7L59 - chain A; structure by X-ray diffraction, 2.68 A resolution.

# Chain A
Name: Bacteriophytochrome
Organism: Xanthomonas campestris pv. campestris (strain 8004)
UniProt: A0A0H2XCS3 (BPHY_XANC8); residue numbers follow UniProt; this construct covers 2-634
Chain sequence (640 residues; numbered -5 to 634; the number before each row is that of its first residue; numbers below 1 keep their minus sign (Met-5 is residue -5)):
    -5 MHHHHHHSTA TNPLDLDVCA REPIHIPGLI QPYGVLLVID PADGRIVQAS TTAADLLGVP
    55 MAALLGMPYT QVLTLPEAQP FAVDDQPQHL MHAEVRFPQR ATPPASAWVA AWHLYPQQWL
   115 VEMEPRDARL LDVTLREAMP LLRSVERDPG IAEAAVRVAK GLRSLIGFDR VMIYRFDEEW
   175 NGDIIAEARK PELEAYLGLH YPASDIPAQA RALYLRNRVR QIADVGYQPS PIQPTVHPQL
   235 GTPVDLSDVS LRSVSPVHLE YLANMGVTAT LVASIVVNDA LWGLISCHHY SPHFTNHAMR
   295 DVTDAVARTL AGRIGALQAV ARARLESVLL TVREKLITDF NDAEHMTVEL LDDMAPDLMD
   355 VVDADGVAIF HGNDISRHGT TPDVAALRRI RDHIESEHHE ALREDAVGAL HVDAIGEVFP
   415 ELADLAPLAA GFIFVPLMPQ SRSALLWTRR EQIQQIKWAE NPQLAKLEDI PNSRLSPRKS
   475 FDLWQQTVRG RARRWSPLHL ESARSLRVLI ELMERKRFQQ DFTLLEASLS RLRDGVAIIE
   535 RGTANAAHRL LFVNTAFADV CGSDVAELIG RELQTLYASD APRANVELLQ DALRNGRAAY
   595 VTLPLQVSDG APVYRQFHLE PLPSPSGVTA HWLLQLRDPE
Unresolved in the structure: -5 to 8, 393-398, 527-528, 601-606, 616-623, 631-634
Construct notes: initiating methionine (-5); expression tag (-4 to 1); engineered mutation Glu454 (Gly in A0A0H2XCS3)
Covalently attached groups: biliverdine ix alpha (BLA) linked to Cys13
Residues lining bound ligands: biliverdine ix alpha (BLA): Ala14, Ile18, Tyr168, Ile178, Tyr190, Leu193, Tyr195, Ser198, Asp199, Ile200, Pro201, Ala204, Tyr208, Arg214, Ile216, Ser247, Val248, Ser249, Val251, His252, Tyr255, Leu256, Met259, Thr264, Val266, Leu278, Ser280, His282, Leu469, Pro471, Ser474
Curated features (UniProtKB/Swiss-Prot):
  - region: Trp452 to Gln480 (Tongue domain)
  - binding site (biliverdin IXalpha): Cys13
  - mutagenesis: Cys13 (C13S: Loss of photo-inducible Pr-Pfr conversion; protein still binds pigment ...)
From the paper describing this entry:
  - binding site for biliverdine ix alpha: Cys13, Tyr168, Leu193, Tyr195, Asp199, Tyr208, Arg214, Arg246, Ser249, His252, Val266, Ser280, His282, Pro471
  - conformationally variable residues (domain motion, helix shift, loop rearrangement, order/disorder transition, side-chain flip): Cys13, Tyr168, Leu193, His194, Tyr195, Tyr255, Arg436, Gln446 to Arg483, Phe512
  - contacts within the chain: Glu173-Arg485, Glu173-Arg488, Asp177-His194 (hydrogen bond), His194-Trp478 (cation-pi contact), Asp386-Arg436 (salt bridge), Glu389-Arg436 (salt bridge), Ile450-Phe475 (hydrophobic contact), Trp452-Phe475 (hydrophobic contact), Leu458-Phe475 (hydrophobic contact), Tyr255-Pro471, Pro471-Phe475 (hydrophobic contact), Asp199-Ser474, Tyr255-Ser474, Leu193-Phe475 (hydrophobic contact), Phe475-Trp478 (hydrophobic contact), Arg501-Glu505 (salt bridge), Arg509-Glu534 (salt bridge)
  - self-association interface (contacts with another copy of this molecule); pairs are residue here / residue on that copy: Arg371-Ser467 (hydrogen bond), Asp418-Gln480, Glu445-Arg483 (salt bridge), Trp452-Trp452 (pi stacking)
  - self-association interface (contacts with another copy of this molecule); pairs are residue here / residue on that copy: Glu454-Lys460 (proposed by the authors, not directly observed)
  - mutagenesis - V266S, S280V, S474E (60 min): decreased stability
  - mutagenesis - H194A (2.7-fold): decreased stability in response to Pfr state stabilization
  - mutagenesis - W478A: decreased stability in response to Pfr state
  - mutagenesis - W452A: unchanged stability in response to Pr state
  - mutagenesis - F512P: unchanged stability
  - mutagenesis - F512P: unchanged binding to dimer
  - mutagenesis - W452A: increased binding to higher-order oligomeric arrangements
  - mutagenesis - W478A: unchanged binding to dimeric arrangement
  - mutagenesis - W452A/G454E: unchanged binding to dimeric state

# In short
Biliverdine ix alpha is covalently linked to Cys13. From UniProt: biliverdin IXalpha-binding residue Cys13 and
one mutagenesis site. From the paper: a binding site for biliverdine ix alpha at Cys13, Tyr168 and Leu193
among others; V266S, S280V and S474E reduce stability; 8 substitutions were tested in all.
Chain A is Bacteriophytochrome (Xanthomonas campestris pv. campestris (strain 8004)); the structure, Crystal
structure of the dark-adapted full-length bacteriophytochrome XccBphP-G454E variant from Xanthomonas
campestris in the Pfr state, was determined by X-ray diffraction together with 7L5A and 6PL0 from the same
study.
